Entry 2BNW (X-ray diffraction, 2.45 A resolution); this record covers chains A and F of the 8 polymer chains in the assembly.

# Chain A
Name: Orf omega
Organism: Streptococcus pyogenes
Notes: fragment: ribbon-helix-helix domain, residues 20-71
Reference sequence: Q57468 (Q57468_STRPY); residue numbers follow UniProt; this construct covers 20-71
Amino-acid sequence (53 residues; row label = number of the first residue in the row):
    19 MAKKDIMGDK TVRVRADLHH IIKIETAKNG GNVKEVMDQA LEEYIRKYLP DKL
Disordered / not traced: 19-22
What the authors report for this chain:
  - binding site for the 18-nt DNA strand (chain F): Lys28, Thr29, Arg31
  - binding site for the 18-nt DNA strand: Thr29, His37, Lys41, Val51, Lys52
  - specificity-determining residues: Thr29, Arg31
  - mutagenesis - T29A (100-fold): decreased binding to PcopS

# Chain F
Molecule: 18-nt DNA strand
Sequence (18 nucleotides; row label = number of the first residue in the row):
    19 CTTGTGATTT GTGATTCG

# How chain A and chain F interact
Contacting residue pairs (7; chain A residue first):
  Lys28(A) - DG31(F)  salt bridge to the phosphate
  Thr29(A) - DT30(F)  base contact
  Thr29(A) - DG31(F)  hydrogen bond to the base
  Val30(A) - DT30(F)  base contact
  Arg31(A) - DT28(F)  base contact
  Arg31(A) - DG29(F)  hydrogen bond to the base
  Arg31(A) - DT30(F)  base contact
Also at the interface, not in a pair above, chain F (5 interface residues in all): DA32

# In short
4 residues of chain A face 5 of chain F across their interface, with 2 hydrogen bonds and 1 salt bridge. Polar
pairs include Thr29(A)-DG31(F), Arg31(A)-DG29(F) and Lys28(A)-DG31(F). The paper reports a binding site for
the 18-nt DNA strand at Thr29(A), His37(A) and Lys41(A) among others; T29A of chain A reduces binding to
PcopS.
Here chain A is Orf omega (Streptococcus pyogenes) and chain F is an 18-nt DNA strand. Entry 2BNW (Structural
basis for cooperative binding of Ribbon-Helix-Helix Omega repressor to direct DNA heptad repeats) was
determined by X-ray diffraction, deposited together with 2BNZ and 2CAX.
